Entry 8XGC (electron microscopy, 3.70 A resolution); this record covers chains 4 and 6 of the 29 polymer chains in the assembly.

[Chain 4]
Protein: DNA replication licensing factor MCM4
Organism: Saccharomyces cerevisiae
Notes: EC 3.6.4.12
Reference sequence: P30665 (MCM4_YEAST); residue numbers follow UniProt; this construct covers 1-933
Sequence (933 residues; each row starts with the number of its first residue):
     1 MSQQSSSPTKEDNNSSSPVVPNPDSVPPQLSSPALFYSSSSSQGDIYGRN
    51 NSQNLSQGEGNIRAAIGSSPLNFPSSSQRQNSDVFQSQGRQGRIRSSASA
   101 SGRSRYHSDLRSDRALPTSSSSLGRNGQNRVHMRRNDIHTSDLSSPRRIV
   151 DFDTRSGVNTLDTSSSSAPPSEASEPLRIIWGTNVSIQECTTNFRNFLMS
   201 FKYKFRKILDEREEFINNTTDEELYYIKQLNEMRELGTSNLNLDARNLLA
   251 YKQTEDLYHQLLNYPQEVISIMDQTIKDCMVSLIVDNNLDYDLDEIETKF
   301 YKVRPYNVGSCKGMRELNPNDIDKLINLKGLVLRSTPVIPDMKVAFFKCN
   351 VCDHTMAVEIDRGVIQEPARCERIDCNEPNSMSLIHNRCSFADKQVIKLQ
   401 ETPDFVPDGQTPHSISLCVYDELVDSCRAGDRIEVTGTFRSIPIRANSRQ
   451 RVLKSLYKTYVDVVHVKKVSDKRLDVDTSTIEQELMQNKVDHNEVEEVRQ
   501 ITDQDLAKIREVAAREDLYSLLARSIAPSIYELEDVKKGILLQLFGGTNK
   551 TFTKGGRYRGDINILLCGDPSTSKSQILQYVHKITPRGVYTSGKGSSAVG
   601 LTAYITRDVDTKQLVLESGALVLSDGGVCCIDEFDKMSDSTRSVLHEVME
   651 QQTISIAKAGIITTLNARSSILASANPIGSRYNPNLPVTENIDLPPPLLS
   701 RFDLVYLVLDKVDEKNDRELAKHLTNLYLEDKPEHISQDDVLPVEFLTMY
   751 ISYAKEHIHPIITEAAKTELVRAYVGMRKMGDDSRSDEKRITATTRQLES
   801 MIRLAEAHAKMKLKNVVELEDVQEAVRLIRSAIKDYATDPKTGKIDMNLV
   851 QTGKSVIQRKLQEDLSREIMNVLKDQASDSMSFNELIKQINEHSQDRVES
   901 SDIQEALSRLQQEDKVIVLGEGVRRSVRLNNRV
Unresolved in the structure: 1-173, 470-504, 553-556, 608-614, 732-740, 781-791, 836-843, 921, 928-933
Ion coordination: Zn2+: Cys349, Cys352, Cys371, Cys376
Small-molecule neighbours: ADP (adenosine-5'-diphosphate): Arg701, Thr795, Arg796
Swiss-Prot annotation at these positions:
  - motif: Ser700 to Asp703 (Arginine finger)
  - binding site (ATP): Gly568 to Ser575
  - modified residue (Phosphoserine): Ser52, Ser56, Ser69
  - mutagenesis: Lys574 (K574A: Loss of MCM2-7 complex helicase activity)

[Chain 6]
Protein: DNA replication licensing factor MCM6
Organism: Saccharomyces cerevisiae
Notes: EC 3.6.4.12
Reference sequence: P53091 (MCM6_YEAST); residue numbers follow UniProt; this construct covers 1-1017
Sequence (1017 residues; each row starts with the number of its first residue):
     1 MSSPFPADTPSSNRPSNSSPPPSSIGAGFGSSSGLDSQIGSRLHFPSSSQ
    51 PHVSNSQTGPFVNDSTQFSSQRLQTDGSATNDMEGNEPARSFKSRALNHV
   101 KKVDDVTGEKVREAFEQFLEDFSVQSTDTGEVEKVYRAQIEFMKIYDLNT
   151 IYIDYQHLSMRENGALAMAISEQYYRFLPFLQKGLRRVVRKYAPELLNTS
   201 DSLKRSEGDEGQADEDEQQDDDMNGSSLPRDSGSSAAPGNGTSAMATRSI
   251 TTSTSPEQTERVFQISFFNLPTVHRIRDIRSEKIGSLLSISGTVTRTSEV
   301 RPELYKASFTCDMCRAIVDNVEQSFKYTEPTFCPNPSCENRAFWTLNVTR
   351 SRFLDWQKVRIQENANEIPTGSMPRTLDVILRGDSVERAKPGDRCKFTGV
   401 EIVVPDVTQLGLPGVKPSSTLDTRGISKTTEGLNSGVTGLRSLGVRDLTY
   451 KISFLACHVISIGSNIGASSPDANSNNRETELQMAANLQANNVYQDNERD
   501 QEVFLNSLSSDEINELKEMVKDEHIYDKLVRSIAPAVFGHEAVKKGILLQ
   551 MLGGVHKSTVEGIKLRGDINICVVGDPSTSKSQFLKYVVGFAPRSVYTSG
   601 KASSAAGLTAAVVRDEEGGDYTIEAGALMLADNGICCIDEFDKMDISDQV
   651 AIHEAMEQQTISIAKAGIHATLNARTSILAAANPVGGRYNRKLSLRGNLN
   701 MTAPIMSRFDLFFVILDDCNEKIDTELASHIVDLHMKRDEAIEPPFSAEQ
   751 LRRYIKYARTFKPILTKEARSYLVEKYKELRKDDAQGFSRSSYRITVRQL
   801 ESMIRLSEAIARANCVDEITPSFIAEAYDLLRQSIIRVDVDDVEMDEEFD
   851 NIESQSHAASGNNDDNDDGTGSGVITSEPPADIEEGQSEATARPGTSEKK
   901 KTTVTYDKYVSMMNMIVRKIAEVDREGAEELTAVDIVDWYLLQKENDLGS
   951 LAEYWEERRLAFKVIKRLVKDRILMEIHGTRHNLRDLENEENENNKTVYV
  1001 IHPNCEVLDQLEPQDSS
Unresolved in the structure: 1-91, 201-254, 419-432, 464-496, 616-619, 738-743, 837-1017
Ion coordination: Zn2+: Cys311, Cys314, Cys333, Cys338
Small-molecule neighbours:
  - ADP (adenosine-5'-diphosphate), molecule 1: Ala536, Val537, Phe538, Asp576, Pro577, Ser578, Thr579, Ser580, Lys581, Ser582, Gln583, Asp639, Asn683, Leu727, Ile731
  - ADP, molecule 2: Leu565, Glu657, Gln658, Arg708, Val797, Arg798, Glu801
Swiss-Prot annotation at these positions:
  - motif: Ser707 to Asp710 (Arginine finger)
  - binding site (ATP): Gly575 to Ser582
  - modified residue: Ser78 (Phosphoserine), Ser249 (Phosphoserine), Ser372 (Phosphoserine), Thr766 (Phosphothreonine)
  - mutagenesis: Lys581 (K581A: Loss of MCM2-7 complex helicase activity)

[How chain 4 and chain 6 interact]
Residue-residue contacts (131):
  Val338(4) - Ile279(6)
  Val338(4) - Arg375(6)
  Ile339(4) - Asn434(6)
  Pro340(4) - Tyr450(6)
  Pro340(4) - Ile452(6)  hydrophobic
  Met342(4) - Val437(6)  hydrophobic
  Met342(4) - Tyr450(6)  hydrophobic
  Phe347(4) - Leu440(6)  hydrophobic
  Asn350(4) - Lys102(6)  hydrogen bond (backbone-side chain)
  Val351(4) - Lys102(6)  hydrogen bond (backbone-side chain)
  Cys352(4) - Lys102(6)
  Cys352(4) - Val103(6)  hydrogen bond (backbone-backbone)
  Asp353(4) - Lys102(6)  salt bridge
  Asp353(4) - Val103(6)
  Gly363(4) - Val437(6)
  Gly363(4) - Thr438(6)  hydrogen bond (backbone-backbone)
  Val364(4) - Thr438(6)
  Ile365(4) - Thr438(6)  hydrogen bond (backbone-backbone)
  Ile365(4) - Gly439(6)
  Ile365(4) - Leu440(6)  hydrophobic
  Glu367(4) - Gly439(6)
  Glu367(4) - Leu440(6)
  Glu367(4) - Arg441(6)  salt bridge
  Arg373(4) - Val103(6)
  Glu378(4) - Arg95(6)  salt bridge
  Glu378(4) - Leu97(6)
  Asn380(4) - Arg441(6)  hydrogen bond
  Leu384(4) - Leu440(6)  hydrophobic
  Leu384(4) - Tyr450(6)
  His386(4) - Val403(6)
  His386(4) - Tyr450(6)  hydrogen bond
  Asn387(4) - Tyr175(6)
  Asn387(4) - Ile284(6)
  Asn387(4) - Phe325(6)
  Asn387(4) - Ile402(6)
  Asn387(4) - Val403(6)  hydrogen bond (side chain-backbone)
  Arg388(4) - Tyr175(6)
  Arg388(4) - Arg176(6)
  Cys389(4) - Ile284(6)
  Phe391(4) - Ser281(6)
  Phe391(4) - Ile284(6)  hydrophobic
  Phe391(4) - Val403(6)  hydrophobic
  Phe391(4) - Tyr450(6)  hydrophobic
  Ala392(4) - Ser281(6)  hydrogen bond (backbone-side chain)
  Asp393(4) - Arg280(6)
  Asp393(4) - Ser281(6)  hydrogen bond
  Lys394(4) - Asn434(6)
  Val424(4) - Arg280(6)
  Asp425(4) - Arg277(6)
  Asp425(4) - Arg280(6)
  Arg428(4) - Arg277(6)
  Arg428(4) - Pro369(6)
  Arg428(4) - Thr370(6)  hydrogen bond (side chain-backbone)
  Arg428(4) - Gly371(6)
  Arg428(4) - Ser372(6)
  Ala429(4) - Gly371(6)
  Arg445(4) - Val445(6)  hydrogen bond (side chain-backbone)
  Ser448(4) - Pro417(6)
  Ser448(4) - Ser418(6)
  Ser448(4) - Arg446(6)
  Arg449(4) - Val445(6)
  Arg449(4) - Arg446(6)
  Arg451(4) - Val445(6)
  Phe552(4) - Leu734(6)
  Tyr558(4) - His735(6)
  Val599(4) - Ser604(6)
  Val615(4) - Gln362(6)
  Leu616(4) - Gln362(6)  hydrogen bond (backbone-side chain)
  Leu623(4) - Ala365(6)
  Leu623(4) - Ile368(6)
  Asp625(4) - Asn366(6)  hydrogen bond
  Ser643(4) - Lys601(6)
  Ser643(4) - Ala602(6)
  Ser643(4) - Ser603(6)
  His646(4) - Ser599(6)  hydrogen bond
  His646(4) - Lys601(6)  hydrogen bond
  His646(4) - Asp639(6)
  His646(4) - Glu640(6)
  Glu647(4) - Ser599(6)
  Glu650(4) - Ser582(6)
  Glu650(4) - Lys586(6)
  Glu650(4) - Tyr597(6)  hydrogen bond
  Glu650(4) - Asp639(6)
  Gln651(4) - Lys586(6)
  Gln651(4) - Tyr597(6)
  Gly660(4) - Pro391(6)
  Ile661(4) - Thr295(6)
  Ile661(4) - Gly392(6)
  Ile662(4) - Gly392(6)
  Thr663(4) - Gly392(6)
  Pro697(4) - Lys643(6)
  Ile762(4) - His735(6)
  Ile762(4) - Met736(6)
  Lys767(4) - Val732(6)  hydrogen bond (side chain-backbone)
  Lys767(4) - Asp733(6)  salt bridge
  Lys767(4) - His735(6)  hydrogen bond (side chain-backbone)
  Lys767(4) - Met736(6)
  Lys767(4) - Lys737(6)
  Val771(4) - Ala728(6)  hydrophobic
  Val771(4) - Ser729(6)
  Tyr774(4) - Asp724(6)
  Val775(4) - Glu721(6)
  Val775(4) - Thr725(6)
  Arg778(4) - Asp717(6)  salt bridge
  Arg778(4) - Cys719(6)
  Arg778(4) - Asp724(6)
  Lys779(4) - Cys719(6)  hydrogen bond (side chain-backbone)
  Lys779(4) - Glu721(6)
  Thr794(4) - Ser578(6)
  Thr795(4) - Ile731(6)
  Leu798(4) - Ala728(6)  hydrophobic
  Leu798(4) - Ile731(6)  hydrophobic
  Leu798(4) - Val732(6)  hydrophobic
  Ile802(4) - Val732(6)  hydrophobic
  Ile802(4) - His735(6)
  Lys844(4) - Arg688(6)
  Asn848(4) - Pro577(6)
  Asn848(4) - Gly687(6)
  Val850(4) - Gly686(6)
  Val850(4) - Gly687(6)
  Arg859(4) - Asn690(6)
  Arg909(4) - Val685(6)  hydrogen bond (side chain-backbone)
  Arg909(4) - Gly686(6)
  Arg909(4) - Gly697(6)
  Gln912(4) - Arg696(6)
  Gln912(4) - Gly697(6)
  Gln912(4) - Leu699(6)
  Gln912(4) - Asn700(6)  hydrogen bond
  Glu913(4) - Leu693(6)
  Glu913(4) - Gly697(6)
  Asp914(4) - Arg696(6)  salt bridge
Interface residues without a listed pair, chain 4 (88 interface residues in all): Pro337, Ile360, Ser381, Met382, Ile385, Asp421, Lys550, Arg557, Ser618, Val622, Asp639, Ser640, Arg642, Ala657, Lys658, Ile761, Arg796, Glu799, Ile845
Interface residues without a listed pair, chain 6 (91 interface residues in all): Asn98, Lys101, Glu282, Val294, Pro374, Asp393, Pro405, Gly436, Leu448, Ala536, Gln583, Val589, Glu624, Leu630, Pro684, Asn720

[Summary]
Chain 4 and chain 6 form an interface of 88 and 91 residues respectively, with 22 hydrogen bonds and 6 salt
bridges. Polar pairs include Asp353(4)-Lys102(6), Glu367(4)-Arg441(6) and Glu378(4)-Arg95(6). One ADP molecule
is bound between chain 4 and chain 6. Ligands of chain 6: ADP.
Chain 4 is DNA replication licensing factor MCM4 and chain 6 is DNA replication licensing factor MCM6, both
from Saccharomyces cerevisiae; the structure, Structure of yeast replisome associated with FACT and histone
hexamer, Composite map, was determined by electron microscopy.
